PDB entry 6FJ8 | X-ray diffraction, 1.50 A resolution | chain A

== Chain A ==
Protein: Thaumatin-1
Source organism: Thaumatococcus daniellii
UniProt: P02883 (THM1_THADA); numbering as in UniProt (aligned over 1-207)
Amino-acid sequence (207 residues; numbered 1 to 207; the number before each row is that of its first residue):
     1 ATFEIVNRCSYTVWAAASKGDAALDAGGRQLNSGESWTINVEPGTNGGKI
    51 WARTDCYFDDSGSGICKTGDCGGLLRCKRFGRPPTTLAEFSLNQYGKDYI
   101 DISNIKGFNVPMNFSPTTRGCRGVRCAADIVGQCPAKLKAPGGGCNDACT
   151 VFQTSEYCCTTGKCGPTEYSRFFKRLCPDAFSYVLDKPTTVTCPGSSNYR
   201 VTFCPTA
Unresolved in the structure: 207
Disulfide bonds: Cys9-Cys204, Cys56-Cys66, Cys71-Cys77, Cys121-Cys193, Cys126-Cys177, Cys134-Cys145, Cys149-Cys158, Cys159-Cys164

== In short ==
Chain A is Thaumatin-1 (Thaumatococcus daniellii); the structure, Structure of Thaumatin collected from an in
situ crystal collected on ID30B at 12.7 keV, was determined by X-ray diffraction, deposited together with
6FID, 6FJ4, 6FJ6, 6FJ2 and 6FJ9.
